5I9G - chains C and A; structure by X-ray diffraction, 2.29 A resolution.

# Chain C
Name: pentatricopeptide repeat protein dPPR-U8C2
Sequence (460 residues; numbered 1 to 460; the number before each row is that of its first residue):
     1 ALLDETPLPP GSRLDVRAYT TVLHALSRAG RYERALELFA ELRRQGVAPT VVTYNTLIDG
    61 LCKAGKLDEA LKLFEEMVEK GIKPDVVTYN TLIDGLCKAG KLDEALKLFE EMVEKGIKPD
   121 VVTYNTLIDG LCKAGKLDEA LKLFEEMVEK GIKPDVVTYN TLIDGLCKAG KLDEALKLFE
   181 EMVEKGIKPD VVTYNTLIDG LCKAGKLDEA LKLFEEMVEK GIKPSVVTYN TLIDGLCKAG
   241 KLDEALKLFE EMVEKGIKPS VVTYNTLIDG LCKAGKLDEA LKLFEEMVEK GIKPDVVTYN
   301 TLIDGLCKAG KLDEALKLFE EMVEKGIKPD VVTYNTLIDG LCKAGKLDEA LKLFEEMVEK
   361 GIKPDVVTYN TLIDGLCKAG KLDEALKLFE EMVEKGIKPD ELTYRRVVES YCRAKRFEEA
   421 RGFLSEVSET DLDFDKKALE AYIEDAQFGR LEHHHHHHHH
Disordered / not traced: 1-35, 411-460

# Chain A
Molecule: 18-nt RNA strand
Sequence (18 nucleotides; row label = number of the first residue in the row; numbers below 1 keep their minus sign (G-8 is residue -8)):
    -8 GGGGUUUUCC UUUUCCCC
Disordered / not traced: -8 to -6, 7-9

# Chain C / chain A interface
Residue-residue contacts (68; chain C residue first):
  Val52(C) with U-4(A), base contact
  Asn55(C) with U-4(A), hydrogen bond to the base
  Thr56(C) with U-4(A), sugar contact
  Asp59(C) with U-3(A), sugar contact
  Lys63(C) with U-3(A), phosphate contact; U-2(A), salt bridge to the phosphate
  Val87(C) with U-4(A), base contact; U-3(A), base contact
  Asn90(C) with U-3(A), hydrogen bond to the base
  Thr91(C) with U-3(A), hydrogen bond to the sugar
  Asp94(C) with U-2(A), sugar contact
  Lys98(C) with U-2(A), phosphate contact; U-1(A), salt bridge to the phosphate
  Val122(C) with U-3(A), base contact; U-2(A), base contact
  Asn125(C) with U-2(A), hydrogen bond to the base
  Thr126(C) with U-2(A), hydrogen bond to the sugar
  Asp129(C) with U-1(A), sugar contact
  Lys133(C) with U-1(A), phosphate contact; C0(A), salt bridge to the phosphate
  Val157(C) with U-2(A), base contact; U-1(A), sugar contact
  Asn160(C) with U-1(A), hydrogen bond to the base
  Thr161(C) with U-1(A), hydrogen bond to the sugar
  Asp164(C) with C0(A), sugar contact; C1(A), phosphate contact
  Lys168(C) with C1(A), salt bridge to the phosphate
  Val192(C) with U-1(A), base contact; C0(A), sugar contact
  Asn195(C) with C0(A), hydrogen bond to the base
  Thr196(C) with C0(A), hydrogen bond to the sugar
  Asp199(C) with C1(A), sugar contact
  Lys203(C) with C1(A), phosphate contact; U2(A), salt bridge to the phosphate
  Val227(C) with C0(A), base contact; C1(A), sugar contact
  Asn230(C) with C1(A), hydrogen bond to the base
  Thr231(C) with C1(A), hydrogen bond to the sugar
  Asp234(C) with U2(A), sugar contact
  Lys238(C) with U2(A), phosphate contact; U3(A), salt bridge to the phosphate
  Val262(C) with C1(A), base contact; U2(A), base contact
  Asn265(C) with U2(A), base contact
  Thr266(C) with U2(A), hydrogen bond to the sugar
  Asp269(C) with U3(A), sugar contact
  Lys273(C) with U3(A), hydrogen bond to the phosphate; U4(A), salt bridge to the phosphate
  Val297(C) with U2(A), base contact; U3(A), sugar contact
  Asn300(C) with U3(A), hydrogen bond to the base
  Thr301(C) with U3(A), hydrogen bond to the sugar
  Asp304(C) with U4(A), sugar contact
  Lys308(C) with U4(A), phosphate contact; U5(A), salt bridge to the phosphate
  Val332(C) with U3(A), base contact; U4(A), base contact
  Asn335(C) with U4(A), hydrogen bond to the base
  Thr336(C) with U4(A), hydrogen bond to the sugar
  Asp339(C) with U5(A), sugar contact
  Lys343(C) with U5(A), phosphate contact; C6(A), salt bridge to the phosphate
  Val367(C) with U4(A), base contact; U5(A), base contact
  Asn370(C) with U5(A), hydrogen bond to the base
  Thr371(C) with U5(A), hydrogen bond to the sugar
  Asp374(C) with U5(A), sugar contact
  Leu402(C) with U5(A), base contact
Other interface residues (no listed pair), chain C (52 interface residues in all): Val191, Val366

# Summary
Chain C and chain A form an interface of 52 and 11 residues respectively; the contacts include 19 hydrogen
bonds and 9 salt bridges. Polar pairs include Asn55(C)-U-4(A), Asn90(C)-U-3(A) and Asn125(C)-U-2(A).
Chain C is pentatricopeptide repeat protein dPPR-U8C2 and chain A is an 18-nt RNA strand; the structure,
Crystal structure of designed pentatricopeptide repeat protein dPPR-U8C2 in complex with its target RNA U8C2,
was determined by X-ray diffraction (same publication as 5I9D, 5I9F and 5I9H).
